Entry 7NTC (electron microscopy, 3.60 A resolution); this record covers chains B and C of the 5 polymer chains in the assembly.

Chain B (and C):
Protein: Spike glycoprotein
Source organism: Severe acute respiratory syndrome coronavirus 2
Notes: chain C of this document is another copy of the same molecule, construct and numbering; everything in this record applies to it too
UniProt: P0DTC2 (SPIKE_SARS2); residues 1-1208 here = UniProt positions 1-1208
Sequence (1287 residues; numbered -30 to 1256; the number before each row is that of its first residue; numbers below 1 keep their minus sign (Met-30 is residue -30)):
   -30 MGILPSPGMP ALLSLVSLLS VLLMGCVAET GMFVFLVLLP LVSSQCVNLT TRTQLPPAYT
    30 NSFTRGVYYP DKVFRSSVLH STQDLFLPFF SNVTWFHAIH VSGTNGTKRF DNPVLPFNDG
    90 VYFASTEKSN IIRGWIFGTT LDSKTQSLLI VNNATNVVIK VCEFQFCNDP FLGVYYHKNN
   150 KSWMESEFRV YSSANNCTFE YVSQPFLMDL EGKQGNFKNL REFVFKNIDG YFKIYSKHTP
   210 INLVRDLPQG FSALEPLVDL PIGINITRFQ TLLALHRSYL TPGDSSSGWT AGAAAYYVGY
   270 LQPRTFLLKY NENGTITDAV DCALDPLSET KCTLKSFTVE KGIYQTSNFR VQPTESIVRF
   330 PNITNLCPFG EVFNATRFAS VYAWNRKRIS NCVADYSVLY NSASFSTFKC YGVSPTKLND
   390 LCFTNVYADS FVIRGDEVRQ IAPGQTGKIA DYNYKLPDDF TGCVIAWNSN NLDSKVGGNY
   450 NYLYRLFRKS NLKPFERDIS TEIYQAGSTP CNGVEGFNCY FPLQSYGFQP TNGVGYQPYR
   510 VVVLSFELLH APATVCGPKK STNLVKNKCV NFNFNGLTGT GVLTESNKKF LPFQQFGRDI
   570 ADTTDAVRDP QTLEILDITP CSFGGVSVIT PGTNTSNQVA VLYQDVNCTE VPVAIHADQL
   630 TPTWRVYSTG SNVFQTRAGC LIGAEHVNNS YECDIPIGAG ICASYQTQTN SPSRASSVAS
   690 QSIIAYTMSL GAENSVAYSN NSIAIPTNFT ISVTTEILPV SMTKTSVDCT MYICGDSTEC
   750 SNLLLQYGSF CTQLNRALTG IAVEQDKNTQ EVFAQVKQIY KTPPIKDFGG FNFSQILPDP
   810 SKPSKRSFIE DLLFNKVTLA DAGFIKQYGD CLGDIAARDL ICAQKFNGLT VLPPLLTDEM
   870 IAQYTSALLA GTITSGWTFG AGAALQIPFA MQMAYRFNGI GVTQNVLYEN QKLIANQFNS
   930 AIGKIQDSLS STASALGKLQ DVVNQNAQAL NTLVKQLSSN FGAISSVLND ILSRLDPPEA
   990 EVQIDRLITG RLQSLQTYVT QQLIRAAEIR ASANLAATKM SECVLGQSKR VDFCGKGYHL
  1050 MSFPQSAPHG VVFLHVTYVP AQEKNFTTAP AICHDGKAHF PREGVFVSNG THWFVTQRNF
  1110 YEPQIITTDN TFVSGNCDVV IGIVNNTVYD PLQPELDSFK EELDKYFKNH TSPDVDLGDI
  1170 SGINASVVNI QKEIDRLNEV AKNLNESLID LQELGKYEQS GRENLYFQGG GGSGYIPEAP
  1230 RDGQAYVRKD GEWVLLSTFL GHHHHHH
Disordered / not traced: -30 to 13, 618-632, 677-688, 829-847, 1147-1256
Construct notes: initiating methionine (-30); expression tag (-29 to 0, 1209-1256); engineered mutation Ser682 (Arg in P0DTC2), Ser685 (Arg in P0DTC2), Pro986 (Lys in P0DTC2), Pro987 (Val in P0DTC2)
UniProt features mapped onto this chain:
  - region: Asn280 to Cys301 (Putative superantigen), Arg403 to Asp405 (Integrin-binding motif), Asn448 to Phe456 (Immunodominant HLA epitope recognized by the CD8+), Pro681, Arg683, Ala684 (Putative superantigen), Ser816 to Tyr837 (Fusion peptide 1), Lys835 to Phe855 (Fusion peptide 2), Asp1163 to Glu1202 (Heptad repeat 2)
  - site: Arg815, Ser816 (Cleavage)
  - glycosylation: Asn17 (N-linked (GlcNAc...) (complex) asparagine), Asn61 (N-linked (GlcNAc...) (hybrid) asparagine), Asn74 (N-linked (GlcNAc...) (complex) asparagine), Asn122 (N-linked (GlcNAc...) (hybrid) asparagine), Asn149 (N-linked (GlcNAc...) (complex) asparagine), Asn165 (N-linked (GlcNAc...) (complex) asparagine), Asn234 (N-linked (GlcNAc...) (high mannose) asparagine), Asn282 (N-linked (GlcNAc...) (complex) asparagine), Thr323 (O-linked (GalNAc) threonine), Ser325 (O-linked (HexNAc...) serine), Asn331 (N-linked (GlcNAc...) (complex) asparagine), Asn343 (N-linked (GlcNAc...) (complex) asparagine), Asn603 (N-linked (GlcNAc...) (hybrid) asparagine), Asn616 (N-linked (GlcNAc...) (complex) asparagine), Asn657 (N-linked (GlcNAc...) (complex) asparagine), Thr676 (O-linked (GlcNAc...) threonine), Thr678 (O-linked (GlcNAc...) threonine), Asn709 (N-linked (GlcNAc...) (high mannose) asparagine), Asn717 (N-linked (GlcNAc...) (hybrid) asparagine), Asn801 (N-linked (GlcNAc...) (hybrid) asparagine) and 6 more in UniProt
  - natural variant: Leu5 (L5F: In strain: Iota/B.1.526), Ser13 (S13I: In strain: Epsilon/B.1.427/B.1.429), Leu18 (L18F: In strain: Beta/B.1.351, Gamma/P.1 and 1 more), Thr19 (T19I: In strain: Omicron/BQ.1.1, Omicron/XBB.1.5 and 1 more; T19R: In strain: Delta/B.1.617.2, Omicron/BA.2 and 4 more), Thr20 (T20N: In strain: Gamma/P.1), Leu24 to Ala27 (sequence variant, change not given here; In strain: Omicron/BA.2, Omicron/BA.2.12.1 and 6 more), Pro26 (P26S: In strain: Gamma/P.1), Gln52 (Q52H: In strain: Omicron/EG.5.1), Ala67 (A67V: In strain: Eta/B.1.525, Omicron/BA.1), His69 to Val70 (deletion: In strain: Alpha/B.1.1.7, Eta/B.1.525 and 5 more), Gly75 (G75V: In strain: Lambda/C.37), Thr76 (T76I: In strain: Lambda/C.37), 82 further natural variant entries in UniProt
  - mutagenesis: His69 to Val70 (Increased incorporation of cleaved spike into virions), Asn121 (N121Q: Partial loss of biliverdin affinity), Arg190 (R190K: Partial loss of biliverdin affinity), Asn234 (N234Q: Increased resistance to neutralizing antibodies), Asn331 (N331Q: Reduced viral infectivity), Asn343 (N343Q: Reduced viral infectivity), Leu452 (L452R: Increased resistance to neutralizing antibodies. Decreases HLA binding to NF9 epitope. Increased binding affinity to human ACE2), Tyr453 (Y453F: Decreased HLA binding to NF9 epitope. Increased binding affinity to human ACE2), Ala475 (A475V: Increased resistance to neutralizing antibodies), Val483 (V483A: Increased resistance to neutralizing antibodies), Glu484 (E484D: Increased replication in human TMEM106B overexpressing cells), Phe490 (F490L: Increased resistance to neutralizing antibodies and human covalescent sera neutralization), 12 further mutagenesis entries in UniProt
Disulfides: Cys15-Cys136, Cys131-Cys166, Cys291-Cys301, Cys336-Cys361, Cys379-Cys432, Cys391-Cys525, Cys480-Cys488, Cys538-Cys590, Cys617-Cys649, Cys662-Cys671, Cys738-Cys760, Cys743-Cys749, Cys1032-Cys1043, Cys1082-Cys1126
Covalently attached groups: N-acetylglucosamine (NAG) linked to Asn17, Asn61, Asn122, Asn149, Asn165, Asn234, Asn282, Asn331, Asn343, Asn603, Asn616, Asn657, Asn709, Asn717, Asn801, Asn1074, Asn1098, Asn1134
Small-molecule neighbours: biliverdine ix alpha (BLA): Asn99, Arg102, Trp104, Asn121, Val126, Met177, Arg190, Phe192, His207, Leu226
What the authors report for this chain:
  - conformationally variable residues (loop rearrangement): Val143 to Ser155, Pro174 to Asn188
  - mutagenesis - N121Q, R190K, H207A: decreased binding to biliverdine ix alpha
  - mutagenesis - N121Q: abolished binding to bilirubin

Interface between chain B and chain C:
Pairs across the interface - 117 pairs, chain B then chain C:
  Lys41(B) with Phe562(C), hydrogen bond (side chain-backbone); Gln563(C); Gln564(C)
  Val42(B) with Gln563(C); Phe565(C); Gly566(C); Arg567(C)
  Phe43(B) with Lys557(C); Phe559(C), hydrophobic; Gln563(C); Phe565(C), hydrogen bond (backbone-backbone); Gly566(C); Arg567(C)
  Val47(B) with Ile569(C), hydrophobic
  Tyr200(B) with Arg357(C); Asn394(C); Tyr396(C), hydrogen bond; Glu516(C)
  Pro225(B) with Phe562(C), hydrophobic
  Pro230(B) with Arg357(C)
  Gly413(B) with Pro987(C)
  Asp737(B) with Asn317(C), hydrogen bond
  Met740(B) with Arg319(C); Phe592(C), hydrophobic
  Asp745(B) with Thr549(C)
  Gln755(B) with Ser968(C), hydrogen bond (backbone-side chain); Gly971(C)
  Tyr756(B) with Phe970(C), hydrophobic
  Ser758(B) with Thr961(C); Gln965(C), hydrogen bond
  Gln762(B) with Thr961(C)
  Arg765(B) with Gln957(C)
  Gln787(B) with Ala701(C); Asn703(C)
  Ile788(B) with Leu699(C); Ala701(C), hydrogen bond (backbone-backbone); Glu702(C); Asn703(C), hydrogen bond (backbone-backbone)
  Tyr789(B) with Asn703(C)
  Lys790(B) with Glu702(C), salt bridge; Asn703(C); Ser704(C)
  Pro792(B) with Tyr707(C), hydrophobic
  Asp796(B) with Tyr707(C), hydrogen bond (backbone-side chain)
  Phe797(B) with Tyr707(C)
  Lys854(B) with Phe592(C)
  Phe855(B) with Pro589(C), hydrophobic
  Gly857(B) with Phe592(C)
  Leu861(B) with Gln613(C)
  Pro862(B) with Ala647(C), hydrophobic
  Pro863(B) with Ala668(C), hydrogen bond (backbone-backbone)
  Leu864(B) with Pro665(C), hydrophobic; Gly667(C); Ala668(C); Gly669(C), hydrogen bond (backbone-backbone); Met697(C), hydrophobic
  Thr866(B) with Ala668(C)
  Met869(B) with Gly669(C)
  Gln872(B) with Leu699(C)
  Tyr873(B) with Leu699(C)
  Thr883(B) with Val705(C)
  Gly889(B) with Lys1045(C)
  Ala890(B) with Gly1046(C)
  Leu894(B) with Ala713(C), hydrophobic; Glu1072(C)
  Gln895(B) with Ala706(C); Tyr707(C); Ile712(C); Ala713(C); Asn1074(C)
  Ile896(B) with Tyr707(C); Ser711(C)
  Pro897(B) with Tyr707(C), hydrophobic; Ser708(C); Asn709(C); Ser711(C)
  Met900(B) with Thr1077(C); Val1094(C), hydrophobic
  Tyr904(B) with Gly1093(C), hydrogen bond (side chain-backbone); Val1094(C); Arg1107(C)
  Asn907(B) with Arg1107(C)
  Gln913(B) with Arg1107(C)
  Asn914(B) with Phe1089(C); Phe1121(C); Ser1123(C), hydrogen bond
  Tyr917(B) with Pro1079(C); Phe1089(C), hydrophobic; Val1128(C)
  Glu918(B) with Ser1123(C)
  Gln920(B) with Ile1130(C)
  Lys964(B) with Ile569(C)
  Ser967(B) with Asp571(C)
  Ser975(B) with Asp571(C), hydrogen bond
  Asn978(B) with Thr547(C)
  Leu981(B) with Lys386(C), hydrogen bond (backbone-side chain)
  Ser982(B) with Lys386(C), hydrogen bond (backbone-side chain); Leu390(C)
  Arg983(B) with Gly381(C), hydrogen bond (side chain-backbone); Val382(C); Ser383(C); Leu390(C); Thr430(C); Leu517(C)
  Leu984(B) with Ser383(C); Lys386(C)
  Asp985(B) with Ser383(C), hydrogen bond
  Asp994(B) with Arg995(C), salt bridge
  Gln1005(B) with Thr1006(C), hydrogen bond
  Leu1012(B) with Gln1010(C)
  Ile1013(B) with Ile1013(C), hydrophobic
  Ala1016(B) with Glu1017(C)
  Thr1027(B) with Arg1039(C)
  Ser1030(B) with Val1040(C); Asp1041(C)
  Glu1031(B) with Arg1039(C), salt bridge
  Glu1144(B) with Leu1145(C)
Also at the interface, not in a pair above, chain B (86 interface residues in all): Arg44, Glu224, Asp228, Asn282, Phe759, Asn856, Thr859, Leu865, Trp886, Thr887, Gly891, Ala892, Ala893, Phe898, Val963, Leu966, Glu988, Arg1019, Leu1034
Also at the interface, not in a pair above, chain C (92 interface residues in all): His519, Lys558, Ala570, Asp614, Ile666, Gly700, Asn710, Pro715, Gln1002, Ser1003, Tyr1047, Val1068, Pro1069, Pro1090, Val1129

Summary:
86 residues of chain B face 92 of chain C across their interface; the contacts include 19 hydrogen bonds and 3
salt bridges. Polar contacts include Lys790(B)-Glu702(C), Asp994(B)-Arg995(C) and Glu1031(B)-Arg1039(C). The
paper reports that N121Q, R190K and H207A of chain B reduce binding to biliverdine ix alpha; conformational
variability at Val143(B) and Pro174(B).
Chain B and chain C are both Spike glycoprotein (Severe acute respiratory syndrome coronavirus 2); the
structure, Trimeric SARS-CoV-2 spike ectodomain bound to P008_056 Fab, was determined by electron microscopy,
deposited together with 7B62, 7NT9 and 7NTA.
